PDB entry 6PHC | X-ray diffraction, 2.90 A resolution | chains A and B of the 3 polymer chains in the assembly

# Chain A
Protein: 2544 Antibody Fab, Heavy Chain
From: Homo sapiens
Notes: antibody fragment or engineered binder
Sequence (228 residues; each row starts with the number of its first residue; a row labelled like 82A-82C holds insertion residues (82A, then the next letters in order)):
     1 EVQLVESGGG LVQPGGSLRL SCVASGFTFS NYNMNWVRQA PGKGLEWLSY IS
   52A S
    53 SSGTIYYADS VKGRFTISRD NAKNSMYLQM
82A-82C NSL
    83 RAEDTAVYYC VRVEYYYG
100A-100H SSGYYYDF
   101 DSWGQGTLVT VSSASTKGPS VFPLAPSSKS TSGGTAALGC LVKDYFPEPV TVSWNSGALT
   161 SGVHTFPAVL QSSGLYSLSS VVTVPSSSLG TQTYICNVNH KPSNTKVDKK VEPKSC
Disulfide bonds: Cys22-Cys92, Cys140-Cys196
What the authors report for this chain:
  - mutagenesis - G55S: decreased binding to 25 kDa ookinete surface antigen

# Chain B
Protein: 2544 Antibody Fab, Light Chain
From: Homo sapiens
Notes: antibody fragment or engineered binder
Sequence (217 residues; each row starts with the number of its first residue; a row labelled like 27A-27D holds insertion residues (27A, then the next letters in order)):
     1 DIVMTQSPLS LPVTPGEPAS ISCRSSQ
27A-27D SLLH
    28 NGYNYLDWYL QKPGQSPQLL IYLGSNRASG VPDRFSGSGS GTDFTLKISR VEAEDVGVYY
    88 CMQTLQPFTF GQGTRLEIKR TVAAPSVFIF PPSDEQLKSG TASVVCLLNN FYPREAKVQW
   148 KVDNALQSGN SQESVTEQDS KDSTYSLSST LTLSKADYEK HKVYACEVTH QGLSSPVTKS
   208 FNRGEC
Disulfide bonds: Cys23-Cys88, Cys133-Cys193
What the authors report for this chain:
  - mutagenesis - T91A, P94T, F95P: decreased binding to 25 kDa ookinete surface antigen

# Interface between chain A and chain B
Contacting residue pairs (68):
  Gln39(A) - Tyr87(B)  hydrogen bond
  Gly44(A) - Tyr87(B)
  Leu45(A) - Pro44(B)  hydrophobic
  Leu45(A) - Tyr87(B)  hydrophobic
  Leu45(A) - Phe97(B)
  Trp47(A) - Pro94(B)
  Trp47(A) - Phe95(B)
  Trp47(A) - Phe97(B)
  Tyr50(A) - Phe95(B)  hydrophobic
  Tyr58(A) - Pro94(B)
  Ala60(A) - Asp1(B)
  Asp61(A) - Asp1(B)  hydrogen bond (side chain-backbone)
  Ser100B(A) - Tyr30(B)
  Ser100B(A) - Tyr49(B)
  Ser100B(A) - Leu50(B)
  Ser100B(A) - Asn53(B)  hydrogen bond
  Gly100C(A) - Leu50(B)
  Tyr100D(A) - Leu50(B)
  Tyr100E(A) - Leu46(B)  hydrophobic
  Tyr100E(A) - Tyr49(B)  hydrophobic
  Tyr100F(A) - Tyr36(B)
  Tyr100F(A) - Leu46(B)
  Tyr100F(A) - Phe95(B)  hydrophobic
  Asp100G(A) - Tyr36(B)
  Asp100G(A) - Leu46(B)
  Phe100H(A) - Tyr36(B)  hydrogen bond (backbone-side chain)
  Phe100H(A) - Pro44(B)
  Phe100H(A) - Met89(B)  hydrophobic
  Phe100H(A) - Phe95(B)  hydrophobic
  Trp103(A) - Ser43(B)
  Trp103(A) - Pro44(B)
  Phe122(A) - Ser120(B)
  Phe122(A) - Glu122(B)
  Phe122(A) - Gln123(B)
  Pro123(A) - Ser120(B)
  Pro123(A) - Glu122(B)
  Leu124(A) - Phe117(B)  hydrophobic
  Leu124(A) - Val132(B)  hydrophobic
  Ala125(A) - Phe117(B)
  Lys129(A) - Phe115(B)
  Lys129(A) - Cys213(B)
  Ser130(A) - Phe115(B)
  Ser132(A) - Phe115(B)
  Ala137(A) - Phe117(B)
  Leu141(A) - Ser130(B)
  Lys143(A) - Gln123(B)
  Lys143(A) - Ser130(B)
  Lys143(A) - Thr179(B)
  His164(A) - Asn136(B)  hydrogen bond
  His164(A) - Asn137(B)
  His164(A) - Ser173(B)  hydrogen bond
  Phe166(A) - Leu134(B)  hydrophobic
  Phe166(A) - Ser161(B)
  Phe166(A) - Thr163(B)
  Phe166(A) - Ser173(B)
  Phe166(A) - Leu174(B)
  Phe166(A) - Ser175(B)
  Pro167(A) - Ser161(B)  hydrogen bond (backbone-side chain)
  Pro167(A) - Val162(B)
  Val169(A) - Gln159(B)
  Val169(A) - Glu160(B)
  Val169(A) - Ser161(B)
  Leu170(A) - Gln159(B)  hydrogen bond (backbone-side chain)
  Gln171(A) - Gln159(B)
  Ser179(A) - Ser175(B)  hydrogen bond
  Lys209(A) - Glu122(B)  salt bridge
  Lys214(A) - Pro118(B)
  Cys216(A) - Cys213(B)  disulfide
Also at the interface, not in a pair above, chain A (42 interface residues in all): Asn35, Val37, Glu46, Thr131, Val181, Thr183
Also at the interface, not in a pair above, chain B (42 interface residues in all): Asp34, Gln38, Gly98, Gln99, Ile116, Ser126, Asp166
Cross-chain cystine bridges: Cys216(A)-Cys213(B)

# In short
Chain A and chain B each contribute 42 residues to their interface; the contacts include 1 disulfide bond, 9
hydrogen bonds and 1 salt bridge. Polar contacts include Lys209(A)-Glu122(B), Gln39(A)-Tyr87(B) and
Asp61(A)-Asp1(B). From the paper: T91A, P94T and F95P of chain B reduce binding to 25 kDa ookinete surface
antigen; G55S of chain A reduces binding to 25 kDa ookinete surface antigen.
Chain A is 2544 Antibody Fab, Heavy Chain and chain B is 2544 Antibody Fab, Light Chain, both from Homo
sapiens; the structure, Pfs25 in complex with the human transmission blocking antibody 2544, was determined by
X-ray diffraction together with 6PHH from the same study.
